Entry 6SEE (electron microscopy, 4.20 A resolution (low resolution: residue-level contacts below are approximate; hydrogen-bond / salt-bridge calls are withheld)); this record covers chains B and I of the 11 polymer chains in the assembly.

[Chain B]
Name: Histone H4
Organism: Homo sapiens
Reference sequence: P62805 (H4_HUMAN); residues 0-102 here correspond to UniProt positions 1-103 (UniProt number = residue number + 1)
Amino-acid sequence (103 residues; row label = number of the first residue in the row; numbering starts at 0):
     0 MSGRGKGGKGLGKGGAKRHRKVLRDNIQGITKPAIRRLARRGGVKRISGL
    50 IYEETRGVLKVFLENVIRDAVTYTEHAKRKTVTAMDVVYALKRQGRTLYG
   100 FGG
Not modelled in the structure: 0-22
Swiss-Prot annotation at these positions:
  - DNA-binding region: Lys16 to Lys20
  - modified residue: Ser1 (N-acetylserine), Arg3 (Asymmetric dimethylarginine), Lys5 (N6-(2-hydroxyisobutyryl)lysine), Lys8 (N6-(2-hydroxyisobutyryl)lysine), Lys12 (N6-(2-hydroxyisobutyryl)lysine), Lys16 (N6-(2-hydroxyisobutyryl)lysine), Lys20 (N6,N6,N6-trimethyllysine), Lys31 (N6-(2-hydroxyisobutyryl)lysine), Lys44 (N6-(2-hydroxyisobutyryl)lysine), Ser47 (Phosphoserine), Tyr51 (Phosphotyrosine), Lys59 (N6-(2-hydroxyisobutyryl)lysine), Lys77 (N6-(2-hydroxyisobutyryl)lysine), Lys79 (N6-(2-hydroxyisobutyryl)lysine), Thr80 (Phosphothreonine), Tyr88 (Phosphotyrosine), Lys91 (N6-(2-hydroxyisobutyryl)lysine)
  - cross-link (Glycyl lysine isopeptide (Lys-Gly)): Lys12 (interchain with G-Cter in SUMO2), Lys20 (interchain with G-Cter in SUMO2), Lys31 (interchain with G-Cter in SUMO2), Lys59 (interchain with G-Cter in SUMO2), Lys79 (interchain with G-Cter in SUMO2), Lys91 (interchain with G-Cter in SUMO2)

[Chain I]
Molecule: 145-nt DNA strand
Organism: synthetic construct
Sequence (145 nucleotides; numbered -72 to 72; the number before each row is that of its first residue; numbers below 1 keep their minus sign (DA-72 is residue -72)):
   -72 ATCAGAATCCCGGTGCCGAGGCCGCTCAATTGGTCGTAGACAGCTCTAGC
   -22 ACCGCTTAAACGCACGTACGCGCTGTCCCCCGCGTTTTAACCGCCAAGGG
    28 GATTACTCCCTAGTCTCCAGGCACGTGTCAGATATATACATCGAT

[Interface between chain B and chain I]
Contacting residue pairs (14; chain B residue first):
  Arg23(B) with DA16(I)
  Arg39(B) with DG9(I)
  Lys44(B) with DC8(I)
  Arg45(B) with DC7(I); DC8(I)
  Ile46(B) with DC7(I); DC8(I)
  Ser47(B) with DC7(I)
  Gly48(B) with DC7(I)
  Lys77(B) with DG28(I)
  Arg78(B) with DG28(I)
  Lys79(B) with DG27(I); DG28(I)
  Thr80(B) with DG28(I)
Interface residues without a listed pair, chain B (12 interface residues in all): Arg35
Interface residues without a listed pair, chain I (8 interface residues in all): DT15, DA29

[In short]
Chain B and chain I form an interface of 12 and 8 residues respectively. UniProt lists a DNA-binding region on
chain B.
Here chain B is Histone H4 (Homo sapiens) and chain I is a 145-nt DNA strand (synthetic construct). Entry 6SEE
(Class2A : CENP-A nucleosome in complex with CENP-C central region) was determined by electron microscopy,
deposited together with 6SE0, 6SE6, 6SEF and 6SEG.
